Entry 2X6H (X-ray diffraction, 2.90 A resolution); this record covers chains A and B.

== Chain A (and B) ==
Protein: Phosphotidylinositol 3 kinase 59F
From: Drosophila melanogaster
Notes: EC 2.7.1.137, 2.7.1.153, 2.7.1.154; fragment: helical domain, kinase domain, residues 258-949; chain B of this document is another copy of the same molecule, construct and numbering; everything in this record applies to it too
UniProt: Q9W1M7 (Q9W1M7_DROME); residues 258-949 here = UniProt positions 258-949
Amino-acid sequence (696 residues; each row starts with the number of its first residue):
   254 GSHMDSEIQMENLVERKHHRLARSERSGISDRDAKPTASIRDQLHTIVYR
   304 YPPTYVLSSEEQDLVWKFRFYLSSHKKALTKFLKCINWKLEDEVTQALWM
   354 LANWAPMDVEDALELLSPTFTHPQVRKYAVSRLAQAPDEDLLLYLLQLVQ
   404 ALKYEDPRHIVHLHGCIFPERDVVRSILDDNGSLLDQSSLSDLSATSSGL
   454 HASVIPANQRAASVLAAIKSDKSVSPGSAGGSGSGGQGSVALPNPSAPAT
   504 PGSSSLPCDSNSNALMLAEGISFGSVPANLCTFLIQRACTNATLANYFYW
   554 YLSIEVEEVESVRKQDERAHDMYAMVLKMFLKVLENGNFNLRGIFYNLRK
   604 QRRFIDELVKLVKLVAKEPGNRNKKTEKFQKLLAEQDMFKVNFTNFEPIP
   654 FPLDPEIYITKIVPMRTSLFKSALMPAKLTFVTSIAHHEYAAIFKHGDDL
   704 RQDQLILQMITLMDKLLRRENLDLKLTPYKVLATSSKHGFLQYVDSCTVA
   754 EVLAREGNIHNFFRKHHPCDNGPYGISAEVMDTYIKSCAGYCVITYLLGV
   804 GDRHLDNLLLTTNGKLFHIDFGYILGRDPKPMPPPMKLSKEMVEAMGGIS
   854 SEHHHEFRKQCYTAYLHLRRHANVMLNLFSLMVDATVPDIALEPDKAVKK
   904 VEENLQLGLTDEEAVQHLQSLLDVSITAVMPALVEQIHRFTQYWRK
Disordered / not traced: 254-290, 422-531, 562-566, 949 (chain B: 254-290, 421-531, 561-565)
Sequence notes: expression tag (254-257); engineered mutation Ala455 (Gly in Q9W1M7)
Reported in the primary citation:
  - catalytic residues: Asp805, Asp823
  - contacts within the chain: Phe673-Tyr746
  - catalytic residues: His807 (proposed by the authors, not directly observed)
  - specificity-determining residues: Phe673, Tyr746 (proposed by the authors, not directly observed)

== Interface between chain A and chain B ==
Pairs across the interface (48):
  Asp805(A) - Tyr946(B)
  Arg806(A) - Tyr946(B)  hydrogen bond (backbone-side chain)
  His807(A) - Trp947(B)
  Leu808(A) - Trp947(B)  hydrophobic
  Asp831(A) - Tyr946(B)  hydrogen bond
  Lys833(A) - Tyr946(B)
  Lys833(A) - Lys949(B)
  Met835(A) - Arg942(B)
  Met835(A) - Phe943(B)  hydrophobic
  Pro836(A) - Phe943(B)
  Pro836(A) - Tyr946(B)
  Pro837(A) - Tyr946(B)
  Pro838(A) - Phe943(B)
  Lys840(A) - Tyr946(B)
  Lys840(A) - Trp947(B)
  Leu841(A) - Trp947(B)  hydrogen bond (backbone-side chain)
  Ser842(A) - Trp947(B)
  Glu915(A) - Glu915(B)
  Val918(A) - Gln919(B)
  Gln919(A) - Val918(B)
  Gln919(A) - Gln922(B)
  Gln922(A) - Gln919(B)
  Gln922(A) - Gln922(B)
  Ala931(A) - Ile940(B)
  Ala931(A) - Phe943(B)  hydrophobic
  Ala931(A) - Thr944(B)  hydrogen bond (backbone-side chain)
  Val932(A) - Trp947(B)
  Ile940(A) - Thr930(B)
  Ile940(A) - Ala931(B)  hydrophobic
  Ile940(A) - Val937(B)  hydrophobic
  Ile940(A) - Ile940(B)  hydrophobic
  Arg942(A) - Met835(B)
  Phe943(A) - Met835(B)  hydrophobic
  Phe943(A) - Pro836(B)
  Phe943(A) - Pro837(B)  hydrophobic
  Phe943(A) - Ala931(B)  hydrophobic
  Thr944(A) - Ala931(B)  hydrogen bond (side chain-backbone)
  Tyr946(A) - Asp805(B)  hydrogen bond (side chain-backbone)
  Tyr946(A) - Arg806(B)  hydrogen bond (side chain-backbone)
  Tyr946(A) - Asp831(B)  hydrogen bond
  Tyr946(A) - Lys833(B)  hydrogen bond (backbone-side chain)
  Tyr946(A) - Pro836(B)
  Tyr946(A) - Pro837(B)
  Tyr946(A) - Lys840(B)
  Trp947(A) - His807(B)
  Trp947(A) - Lys840(B)
  Trp947(A) - Leu841(B)  hydrogen bond (side chain-backbone)
  Trp947(A) - Ser842(B)
Interface residues without a listed pair, chain A (36 interface residues in all): Gly804, Pro834, Lys862, Tyr865, Ser923, Asp926, Val927, Thr930, Val937, Gln939, Gln945
Interface residues without a listed pair, chain B (37 interface residues in all): Gly804, Leu808, Leu811, Pro834, Pro838, Glu916, Ser923, Asp926, Val927, Val932, Gln939, Arg948

== In short ==
36 residues of chain A and 37 residues of chain B are in contact, with 10 hydrogen bonds. Among the polar
pairs are Arg806(A)-Tyr946(B), Asp831(A)-Tyr946(B) and Leu841(A)-Trp947(B). From the paper: catalytic residues
Asp805(A), Asp823(A) and His807(A); specificity determinants Phe673(A) and Tyr746(A).
Chain A and chain B are both Phosphotidylinositol 3 kinase 59F (Drosophila melanogaster); the structure, The
crystal structure of the drosophila class III PI3-kinase VPS34, was determined by X-ray diffraction, deposited
together with 2X6I, 2X6J and 2X6K.
